PDB entry 8Q81 | X-ray diffraction, 1.50 A resolution | chain A

== Chain A ==
Molecule: Photorhabdus luminescens subsp. laumondii TTO1 complete genome segment 3/17
Organism: Photorhabdus laumondii subsp. laumondii TTO1
UniProt: Q7N8I7 (Q7N8I7_PHOLL); residues 1-371 here = UniProt positions 1-371
Amino-acid sequence (371 residues; numbered 1 to 371; the number before each row is that of its first residue):
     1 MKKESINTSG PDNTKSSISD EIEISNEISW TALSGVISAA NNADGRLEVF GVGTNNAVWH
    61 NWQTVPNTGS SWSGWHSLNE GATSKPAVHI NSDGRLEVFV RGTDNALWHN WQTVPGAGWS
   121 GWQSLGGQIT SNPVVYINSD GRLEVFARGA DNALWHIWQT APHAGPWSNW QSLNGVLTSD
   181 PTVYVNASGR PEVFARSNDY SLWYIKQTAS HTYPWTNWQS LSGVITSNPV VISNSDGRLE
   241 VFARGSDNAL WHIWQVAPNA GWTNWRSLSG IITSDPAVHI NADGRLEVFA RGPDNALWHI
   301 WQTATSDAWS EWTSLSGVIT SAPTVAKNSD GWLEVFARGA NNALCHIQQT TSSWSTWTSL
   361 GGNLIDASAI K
Not modelled in the structure: 1-29
Residues lining bound ligands:
  - methyl alpha-L-fucopyranoside (MFU), molecule 1: Asn91, Arg95, Glu97, His109, Trp111, Gln159, His163, Ala164, Gly165, Trp167
  - methyl alpha-L-fucopyranoside (MFU), molecule 2: Gly127, Gln128, Gly149, Ala150, Asp151, Trp155, Trp170
  - methyl alpha-L-fucopyranoside (MFU), molecule 3: Asn138, Arg142, Glu144, His156, Trp158, Gln171, Gln207, Trp215
  - methyl alpha-L-fucopyranoside (MFU), molecule 4: Gly223, Val224, Ile225, Gly245, Ser246, Asp247, Trp251, Trp265
Reported in the primary citation:
  - binding site for methyl alpha-L-fucopyranoside: Trp111, Ser246, Trp251, Trp265

== Overview ==
Bound to chain A: 4 copies of methyl alpha-L-fucopyranoside. From the paper: a binding site for methyl
alpha-L-fucopyranoside at Trp111, Ser246 and Trp251 among others.
Chain A is Photorhabdus luminescens subsp. laumondii TTO1 complete genome segment 3/17 (Photorhabdus laumondii
subsp. laumondii TTO1); the structure, Photorhabdus laumondii lectin PLL3 in complex with
alpha-methyl-fucoside, was determined by X-ray diffraction (same publication as 8Q7U, 8Q80, 8Q82 and 8Q83).
